3IW7 - chain A; structure by X-ray diffraction, 2.40 A resolution.

== Chain A ==
Molecule: Mitogen-activated protein kinase 14
From: Homo sapiens
Notes: EC 2.7.11.24
UniProt: Q16539 (MK14_HUMAN); residue numbers follow UniProt; this construct covers 2-360
Sequence (360 residues; numbered 1 to 360; the number before each row is that of its first residue):
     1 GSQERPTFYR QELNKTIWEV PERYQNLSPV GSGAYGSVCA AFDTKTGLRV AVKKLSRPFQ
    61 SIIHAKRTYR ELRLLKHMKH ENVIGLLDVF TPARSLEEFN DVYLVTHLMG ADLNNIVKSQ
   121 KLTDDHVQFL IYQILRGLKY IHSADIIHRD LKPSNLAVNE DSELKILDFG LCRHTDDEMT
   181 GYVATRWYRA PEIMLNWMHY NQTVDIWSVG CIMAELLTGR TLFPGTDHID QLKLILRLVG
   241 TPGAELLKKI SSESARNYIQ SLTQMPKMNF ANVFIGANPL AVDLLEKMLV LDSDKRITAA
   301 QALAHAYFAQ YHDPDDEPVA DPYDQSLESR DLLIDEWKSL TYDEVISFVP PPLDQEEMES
Not modelled in the structure: 1-3, 33-34, 172-183, 353-360
Construct notes: expression tag (1); engineered mutation S119 (Cys in Q16539), S162 (Cys in Q16539), C172 (Ala in Q16539), L327 (Phe in Q16539)
Small-molecule neighbours: Imidazo-pyridine (IPK; 2-({4-[(4-benzylpiperidin-1-yl)carbonyl]benzyl}sulfanyl)-3H-imidazo[4,5-c]pyridine): V30, V38, A51, K53, L75, I84, L104, V105, T106, H107, L108, M109, G110, A111, D112, N115, A157, L167, D168, L171
Curated features (UniProtKB/Swiss-Prot):
  - motif: T180 to Y182 (TXY)
  - active site: D168 (Proton acceptor)
  - binding site (ATP): V30 to V38, K53
  - modified residue: S2 (N-acetylserine), T16 (Phosphothreonine), K53 (N6-acetyllysine), K152 (N6-acetyllysine), T180 (Phosphothreonine), Y182 (Phosphotyrosine), T263 (Phosphothreonine), Y323 (Phosphotyrosine)

== Overview ==
Chain A binds Imidazo-pyridine. Curated annotation (UniProt) lists active-site residue D168 and 10 ATP-binding
residues.
Chain A is Mitogen-activated protein kinase 14 (Homo sapiens); the structure, Human p38 MAP Kinase in Complex
with an Imidazo-pyridine, was determined by X-ray diffraction together with 3IW5, 3IW6 and 3IW8 from the same
study.
